PDB entry 8UMI | electron microscopy, 3.70 A resolution | chains O and T of the 30 polymer chains in the assembly

# Chain O
Molecule: TATA-box-binding protein
Organism: Saccharomyces cerevisiae
Reference sequence: P13393 (TBP_YEAST); numbering as in UniProt (aligned over 1-240)
Sequence (240 residues; numbered 1 to 240; the number before each row is that of its first residue):
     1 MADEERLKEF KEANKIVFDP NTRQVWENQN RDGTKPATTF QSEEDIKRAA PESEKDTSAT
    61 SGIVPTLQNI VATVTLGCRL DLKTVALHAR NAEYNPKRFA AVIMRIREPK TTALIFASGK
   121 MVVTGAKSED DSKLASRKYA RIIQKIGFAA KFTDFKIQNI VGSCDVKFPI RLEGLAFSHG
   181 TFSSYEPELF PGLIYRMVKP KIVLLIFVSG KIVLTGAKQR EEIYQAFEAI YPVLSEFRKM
Not modelled in the structure: 1-59

# Chain T
Molecule: 64-nt DNA strand
Sequence (64 nucleotides; numbered -54 to 9; the number before each row is that of its first residue; numbers below 1 keep their minus sign (DG-54 is residue -54)):
   -54 GATAACAAGT AAAGTACTCA TCGATGAAAA AATGAATGTA GAGCCCTTTT TATATGTTTT
     6 CACC

# Chain O / chain T interface
Pairs across the interface (17; chain O residue first):
  Gln68(O) - DT-4(T)  sugar contact
  Gln68(O) - DA-3(T)  sugar contact
  Asn69(O) - DT-5(T)  sugar contact
  Asn69(O) - DT-4(T)  sugar contact
  Arg98(O) - DT-7(T)  hydrogen bond to the phosphate
  Arg98(O) - DT-6(T)  salt bridge to the phosphate
  Phe99(O) - DT-7(T)  base contact
  Ile103(O) - DT-6(T)  sugar contact
  Arg105(O) - DT-6(T)  hydrogen bond to the phosphate
  Arg105(O) - DT-5(T)  salt bridge to the phosphate
  Leu114(O) - DT-6(T)  base contact
  Thr124(O) - DT-5(T)  sugar contact
  Val161(O) - DT-4(T)  base contact
  Phe190(O) - DT-2(T)  base contact
  Phe207(O) - DT-2(T)  phosphate contact
  Lys211(O) - DT-2(T)  sugar contact
  Val213(O) - DA-3(T)  base contact
Also at the interface, not in a pair above, chain O (15 interface residues in all): Val71, Thr112
Also at the interface, not in a pair above, chain T (8 interface residues in all): DT-8, DA-1

# Summary
15 residues of chain O face 8 of chain T across their interface; the contacts include 2 hydrogen bonds and 2
salt bridges. Polar pairs include Arg98(O)-DT-7(T), Arg105(O)-DT-6(T) and Arg98(O)-DT-6(T).
Chain O is TATA-box-binding protein (Saccharomyces cerevisiae) and chain T is a 64-nt DNA strand; the
structure, consensus map of PICdeltaTFIIK form1, was determined by electron microscopy.
